PDB entry 4A36 | X-ray diffraction, 3.70 A resolution | chains A and R of the 3 polymer chains in the assembly

Chain A:
Name: Retinoic acid inducible protein I
Organism: Anas platyrhynchos
Notes: fragment: helicase domain, residues 242-794
UniProt: D3TI84 (D3TI84_ANAPL); numbering as in UniProt (aligned over 242-794)
Amino-acid sequence (556 residues; numbered 239 to 794; the number before each row is that of its first residue):
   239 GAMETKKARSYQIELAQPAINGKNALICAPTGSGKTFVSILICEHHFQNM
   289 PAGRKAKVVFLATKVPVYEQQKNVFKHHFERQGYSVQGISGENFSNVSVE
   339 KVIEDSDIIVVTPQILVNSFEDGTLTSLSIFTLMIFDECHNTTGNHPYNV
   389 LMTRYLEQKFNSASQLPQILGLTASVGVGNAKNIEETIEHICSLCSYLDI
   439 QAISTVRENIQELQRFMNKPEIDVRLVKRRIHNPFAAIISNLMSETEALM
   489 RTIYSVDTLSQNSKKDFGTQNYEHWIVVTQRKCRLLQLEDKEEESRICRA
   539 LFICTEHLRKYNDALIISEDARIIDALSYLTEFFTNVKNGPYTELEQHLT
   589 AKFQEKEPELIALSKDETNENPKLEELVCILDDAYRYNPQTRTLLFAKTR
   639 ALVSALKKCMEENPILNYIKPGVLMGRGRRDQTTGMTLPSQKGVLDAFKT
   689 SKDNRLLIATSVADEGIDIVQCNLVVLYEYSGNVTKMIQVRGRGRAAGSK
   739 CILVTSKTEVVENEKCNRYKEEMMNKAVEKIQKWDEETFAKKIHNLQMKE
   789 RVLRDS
Unresolved in the structure: 239-243, 492-504, 523-529, 667-673, 794
Construct notes: expression tag (239-241)
Ion coordination: Mg2+: Asp375 (together with ADP)
Residues lining bound ligands:
  - ADP (adenosine-5'-diphosphate): Lys244, Lys245, Ala246, Arg247, Gln250, Pro268, Thr269, Gly270, Ser271, Gly272, Lys273, Thr274, Phe275, Gly704, Asp706, Val708, Arg733
  - aluminium fluoride (AF3): Thr269, Gly270, Lys273, Asp375, Glu376, Ala412, Gly704, Gln727, Arg731, Arg733

Chain R:
Molecule: 19-nt RNA strand
Sequence (19 nucleotides; each row starts with the number of its first residue):
     1 GCAUGCGACCUCUGUUUGA

How chain A and chain R interact:
Pairs across the interface (10):
  Thr381(A) - G5(R)  phosphate contact
  Gly382(A) - G5(R)  phosphate contact
  Asn383(A) - U4(R)  sugar contact
  Asn383(A) - G5(R)  hydrogen bond to the phosphate
  His384(A) - U4(R)  hydrogen bond to the phosphate
  His384(A) - G5(R)  phosphate contact
  Gln508(A) - A8(R)  hydrogen bond to the sugar
  Asn509(A) - A8(R)  hydrogen bond to the sugar
  Asn509(A) - C9(R)  sugar contact
  His512(A) - C9(R)  sugar contact
Other interface residues (no listed pair), chain A (8 interface residues in all): Pro385
Other interface residues (no listed pair), chain R (6 interface residues in all): C6, G7

Overview:
8 residues of chain A and 6 residues of chain R are in contact; the contacts include 4 hydrogen bonds. Polar
contacts include Gln508(A)-A8(R), Asn509(A)-A8(R) and Asn383(A)-G5(R). Bound to chain A: ADP and aluminium
fluoride.
Here chain A is Retinoic acid inducible protein I (Anas platyrhynchos) and chain R is a 19-nt RNA strand.
Entry 4A36 (Structure of duck RIG-I helicase domain bound to 19-mer dsRNA and ATP transition state analogue)
was determined by X-ray diffraction together with 4A2P, 4A2Q, 4A2V, 4A2W and 4A2X from the same study.
